Entry 8V40 (electron microscopy, 3.90 A resolution); this record covers chains U and Z of the 42 polymer chains in the assembly.

# Chain U
Molecule: Sheath (CD1363)
From: Clostridioides difficile
UniProt: A0A9Q7ZU73 (A0A9Q7ZU73_CLODI); residue numbers follow UniProt; this construct covers 1-354
Chain sequence (354 residues; each row starts with the number of its first residue):
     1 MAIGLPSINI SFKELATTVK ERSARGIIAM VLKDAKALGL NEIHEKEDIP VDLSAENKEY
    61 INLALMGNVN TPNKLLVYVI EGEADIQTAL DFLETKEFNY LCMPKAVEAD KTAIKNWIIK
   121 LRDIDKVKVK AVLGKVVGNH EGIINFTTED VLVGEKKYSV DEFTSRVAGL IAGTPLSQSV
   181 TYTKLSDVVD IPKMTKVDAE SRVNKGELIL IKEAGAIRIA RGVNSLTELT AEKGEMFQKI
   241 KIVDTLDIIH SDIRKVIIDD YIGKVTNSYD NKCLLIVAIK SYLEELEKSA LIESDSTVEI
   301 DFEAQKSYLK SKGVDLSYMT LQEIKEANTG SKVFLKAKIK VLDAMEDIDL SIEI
Disordered / not traced: 1

# Chain Z
Molecule: Collar (CD1362)
From: Clostridioides difficile
UniProt: A0A1X9JZ99 (A0A1X9JZ99_CLODI); numbering as in UniProt (aligned over 1-147)
Chain sequence (147 residues; row label = number of the first residue in the row):
     1 MLKYKEILET IIEILKKNFT ESIFIDDESV QGSEGSCFFV SILSVICTPV MLNTNNKDIV
    61 ISIKYLPKPQ SKSIRMYEIS DELNKLFNRN IKVTDRKLNI TKLEQSIKKE ESIYVLNFTF
   121 TLNYLDSVYE EDVVYENMKE INLNLGE

# Interface between chain U and chain Z
Pairs across the interface - 45 pairs, chain U then chain Z:
  E232(U) - G146(Z)
  M236(U) - E147(Z)
  L246(U) - L145(Z)  hydrophobic
  R254(U) - I141(Z)  hydrogen bond (side chain-backbone)
  R254(U) - N142(Z)
  I257(U) - I141(Z)  hydrophobic
  Y261(U) - M138(Z)
  Y261(U) - I141(Z)
  I262(U) - M138(Z)
  I262(U) - K139(Z)
  I262(U) - E140(Z)
  G263(U) - N137(Z)
  G263(U) - M138(Z)  hydrogen bond (backbone-backbone)
  V265(U) - N137(Z)
  V265(U) - M138(Z)  hydrophobic
  T266(U) - Y135(Z)
  T266(U) - E136(Z)
  T266(U) - N137(Z)  hydrogen bond (backbone-side chain)
  N267(U) - Y135(Z)
  N267(U) - E136(Z)  hydrogen bond (side chain-backbone)
  N267(U) - N137(Z)
  N267(U) - M138(Z)
  S268(U) - Y135(Z)
  L275(U) - I141(Z)  hydrophobic
  D301(U) - N144(Z)  hydrogen bond
  N328(U) - Y135(Z)
  S331(U) - E136(Z)
  S331(U) - N137(Z)
  S331(U) - M138(Z)
  S331(U) - K139(Z)  hydrogen bond (backbone-backbone)
  K332(U) - K139(Z)
  K332(U) - E140(Z)
  V333(U) - I141(Z)  hydrophobic
  V333(U) - N142(Z)  hydrogen bond (backbone-backbone)
  F334(U) - N142(Z)
  L335(U) - N142(Z)  hydrogen bond (backbone-backbone)
  L335(U) - L143(Z)
  L335(U) - N144(Z)  hydrogen bond (backbone-backbone)
  K336(U) - N144(Z)
  A337(U) - N144(Z)  hydrogen bond (backbone-backbone)
  A337(U) - L145(Z)
  A337(U) - G146(Z)
  A337(U) - E147(Z)
  I339(U) - L145(Z)  hydrophobic
  I339(U) - E147(Z)
Also at the interface, not in a pair above, chain U (28 interface residues in all): F237, I253, K264, G330, K338

# Summary
Chain U and chain Z form an interface of 28 and 13 residues respectively, with 10 hydrogen bonds. Among the
polar pairs are R254(U)-I141(Z), T266(U)-N137(Z) and N267(U)-E136(Z).
Here chain U is Sheath (CD1363) and chain Z is Collar (CD1362), both from Clostridioides difficile. Entry 8V40
(CryoEM Structure of Diffocin - postcontracted - Collar - final state) was determined by electron microscopy,
deposited together with 8V3T, 8V3W, 8V3X, 8V3Z, 8V41 and 8V43.
